2F81 - chains A and B; structure by X-ray diffraction, 1.25 A resolution.

# Chain A
Molecule: Pol polyprotein
Organism: Human immunodeficiency virus 1
Notes: EC 3.4.23.16; fragment: protease (retropepsin)
UniProtKB: P04587 (POL_HV1B5); residues 1-99 here correspond to UniProt positions 500-598 (UniProt number = residue number + 499)
Amino-acid sequence (99 residues; each row starts with the number of its first residue):
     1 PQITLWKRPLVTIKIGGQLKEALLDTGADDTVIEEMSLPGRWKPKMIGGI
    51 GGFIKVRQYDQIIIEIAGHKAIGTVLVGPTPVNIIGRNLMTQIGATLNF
Construct notes: engineered mutation K7 (Gln75 in P04587), I33 (Leu101 in P04587), I63 (Leu131 in P04587), A67 (Cys135 in P04587), M90 (Leu158 in P04587), A95 (Cys163 in P04587)
Bound ions: Na+ near D60 (its only coordinating residue here)
Ligand contacts: tmc114 (017; (3r,3as,6ar)-hexahydrofuro[2,3-b]furan-3-yl(1S,2R)-3-[[(4-aminophenyl)sulfonyl](isobutyl)amino]-1-benzyl-2-hydroxypropylcarbamate): L23, D25, G27, A28, D29, D30, V32, I47, G48, G49, I50, L76, P81, V82, I84

# Chain B
Molecule: Pol polyprotein
Organism: Human immunodeficiency virus 1
Notes: EC 3.4.23.16; fragment: protease (retropepsin)
UniProtKB: P04587 (POL_HV1B5); residues 101-199 here correspond to UniProt positions 500-598 (UniProt number = residue number + 399)
Amino-acid sequence (99 residues; row label = number of the first residue in the row):
   101 PQITLWKRPLVTIKIGGQLKEALLDTGADDTVIEEMSLPGRWKPKMIGGI
   151 GGFIKVRQYDQIIIEIAGHKAIGTVLVGPTPVNIIGRNLMTQIGATLNF
Construct notes: engineered mutation K107 (Gln75 in P04587), I133 (Leu101 in P04587), I163 (Leu131 in P04587), A167 (Cys135 in P04587), M190 (Leu158 in P04587), A195 (Cys163 in P04587)
Ligand contacts: tmc114 (017; (3r,3as,6ar)-hexahydrofuro[2,3-b]furan-3-yl(1S,2R)-3-[[(4-aminophenyl)sulfonyl](isobutyl)amino]-1-benzyl-2-hydroxypropylcarbamate): L123, D125, G127, A128, D129, D130, V132, I147, G148, G149, I150, L176, P181, V182, I184

# Chain A / chain B interface
Contacting residue pairs - 109 pairs, chain A then chain B:
  P1(A) - L197(B)
  P1(A) - N198(B)
  P1(A) - F199(B)  hydrogen bond (backbone-backbone)
  Q2(A) - T196(B)
  Q2(A) - L197(B)
  Q2(A) - N198(B)  hydrogen bond
  I3(A) - T196(B)
  I3(A) - L197(B)  hydrogen bond (backbone-backbone)
  I3(A) - F199(B)  hydrophobic
  L5(A) - T126(B)
  L5(A) - R187(B)  hydrogen bond (backbone-side chain)
  L5(A) - M190(B)  hydrophobic
  L5(A) - T191(B)
  L5(A) - A195(B)
  W6(A) - R187(B)  hydrogen bond (backbone-side chain)
  W6(A) - T191(B)
  K7(A) - R187(B)
  R8(A) - D129(B)  salt bridge
  R8(A) - R187(B)
  P9(A) - T126(B)
  P9(A) - R187(B)
  P9(A) - L197(B)  hydrophobic
  L23(A) - G127(B)
  L24(A) - T126(B)  hydrogen bond (backbone-side chain)
  L24(A) - L197(B)  hydrophobic
  L24(A) - F199(B)  hydrophobic
  D25(A) - D125(B)
  D25(A) - T126(B)
  D25(A) - G127(B)  hydrogen bond (side chain-backbone)
  T26(A) - L105(B)
  T26(A) - P109(B)
  T26(A) - L124(B)  hydrogen bond (side chain-backbone)
  T26(A) - D125(B)
  T26(A) - T126(B)  hydrogen bond (backbone-side chain)
  T26(A) - L197(B)
  G27(A) - L123(B)
  G27(A) - D125(B)  hydrogen bond (backbone-side chain)
  D29(A) - R108(B)  salt bridge
  V32(A) - I150(B)  hydrophobic
  I47(A) - I150(B)  hydrophobic
  G48(A) - I150(B)
  G49(A) - I150(B)
  G49(A) - P181(B)
  I50(A) - V132(B)  hydrophobic
  I50(A) - I147(B)  hydrophobic
  I50(A) - G149(B)
  I50(A) - I150(B)
  I50(A) - G151(B)  hydrogen bond (backbone-backbone)
  I50(A) - G152(B)
  I50(A) - I154(B)  hydrophobic
  I50(A) - T180(B)
  I50(A) - P181(B)
  G51(A) - I150(B)  hydrogen bond (backbone-backbone)
  G51(A) - G151(B)
  G51(A) - G152(B)
  G51(A) - I154(B)
  G52(A) - I150(B)
  G52(A) - G151(B)
  I54(A) - I150(B)
  I54(A) - G151(B)
  A67(A) - F199(B)  hydrophobic
  H69(A) - F199(B)
  T80(A) - I150(B)
  P81(A) - G149(B)
  P81(A) - I150(B)
  R87(A) - L105(B)  hydrogen bond (side chain-backbone)
  R87(A) - W106(B)  hydrogen bond (side chain-backbone)
  R87(A) - K107(B)
  R87(A) - R108(B)
  R87(A) - P109(B)
  M90(A) - L105(B)  hydrophobic
  M90(A) - L197(B)  hydrophobic
  T91(A) - L105(B)
  T91(A) - W106(B)
  Q92(A) - W106(B)
  I93(A) - F199(B)
  G94(A) - N198(B)
  G94(A) - F199(B)
  A95(A) - L105(B)
  A95(A) - N198(B)
  A95(A) - F199(B)  hydrophobic
  T96(A) - Q102(B)
  T96(A) - I103(B)
  T96(A) - T104(B)
  T96(A) - T196(B)
  T96(A) - L197(B)
  T96(A) - N198(B)  hydrogen bond (backbone-backbone)
  L97(A) - P101(B)
  L97(A) - Q102(B)
  L97(A) - I103(B)  hydrogen bond (backbone-backbone)
  L97(A) - L124(B)  hydrophobic
  L97(A) - T126(B)
  L97(A) - M190(B)  hydrophobic
  L97(A) - T196(B)
  L97(A) - L197(B)  hydrophobic
  N98(A) - P101(B)
  N98(A) - Q102(B)  hydrogen bond
  N98(A) - G194(B)
  N98(A) - A195(B)
  N98(A) - T196(B)  hydrogen bond (backbone-backbone)
  N98(A) - N198(B)
  F99(A) - P101(B)  hydrogen bond (backbone-backbone)
  F99(A) - I103(B)  hydrophobic
  F99(A) - L124(B)  hydrophobic
  F99(A) - A167(B)  hydrophobic
  F99(A) - H169(B)
  F99(A) - I193(B)
  F99(A) - G194(B)
  F99(A) - A195(B)  hydrophobic
Interface residues without a listed pair, chain A (41 interface residues in all): T4, F53, P79, I84
Interface residues without a listed pair, chain B (40 interface residues in all): G148, F153, P179, I184

# In short
41 residues of chain A face 40 of chain B across their interface; the contacts include 19 hydrogen bonds and 2
salt bridges. Polar contacts include R8(A)-D129(B), D29(A)-R108(B) and Q2(A)-N198(B). Tmc114 is bound between
chain A and chain B.
Chain A and chain B are both Pol polyprotein (Human immunodeficiency virus 1); the structure, HIV-1 Protease
mutant L90M complexed with inhibitor TMC114, was determined by X-ray diffraction (same publication as 2F80 and
2F8G).
